PDB entry 7U2B | electron microscopy, 4.10 A resolution (low resolution: residue-level contacts below are approximate; hydrogen-bond / salt-bridge calls are withheld) | chains C and A of the 3 polymer chains in the assembly

Chain C:
Molecule: 53-nt RNA strand
Organism: Homo sapiens
Sequence (53 nucleotides; each row starts with the number of its first residue; note: 9 numbers in that range are skipped by the numbering (no residue carries them; nothing is unmodelled there)):
     1 GAGAAAGCUCACAAGG
    26 CCAUGCCCCCAUGUCUAACAACAUGGCUUUCUCACCA

Chain A:
Protein: Serine--tRNA ligase, mitochondrial
Organism: Homo sapiens
Notes: EC 6.1.1.11
UniProtKB: Q9NP81 (SYSM_HUMAN); numbering as in UniProt (aligned over 1-518)
Sequence (518 residues; numbered 1 to 518; the number before each row is that of its first residue):
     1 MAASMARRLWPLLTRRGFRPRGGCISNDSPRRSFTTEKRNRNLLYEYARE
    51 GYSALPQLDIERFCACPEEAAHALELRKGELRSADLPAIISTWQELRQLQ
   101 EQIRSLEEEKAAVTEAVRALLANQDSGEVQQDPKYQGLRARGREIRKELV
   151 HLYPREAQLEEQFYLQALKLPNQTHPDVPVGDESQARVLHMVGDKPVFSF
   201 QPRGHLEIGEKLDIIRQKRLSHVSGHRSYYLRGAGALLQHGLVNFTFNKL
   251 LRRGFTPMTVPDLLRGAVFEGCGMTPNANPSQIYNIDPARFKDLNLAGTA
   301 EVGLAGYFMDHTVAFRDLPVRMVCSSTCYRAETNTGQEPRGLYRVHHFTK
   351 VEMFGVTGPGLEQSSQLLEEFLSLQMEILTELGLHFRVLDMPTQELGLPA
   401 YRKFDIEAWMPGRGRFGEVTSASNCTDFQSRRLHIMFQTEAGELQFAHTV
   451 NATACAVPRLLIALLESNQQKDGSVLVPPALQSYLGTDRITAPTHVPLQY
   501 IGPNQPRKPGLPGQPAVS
Disordered / not traced: 1-185, 394-396, 508-518
Small-molecule neighbours: 5'-O-(N-(L-seryl)-sulfamoyl)adenosine (SSA): Thr299, Glu301, Arg330, Tyr343, Arg344, Val345, Phe348, Lys350, Glu352, Glu418, Val419, Thr420, Ser421, Asn451, Ala452, Thr453, Ala456, Arg459
What the authors report for this chain:
  - conformationally variable residues (loop rearrangement, side-chain flip): Glu332, Asn334 to Arg340
  - binding site for the 53-nt RNA strand (chain C): Lys110, Val117, Arg118, Arg139, Arg143, Arg146, Asn334 to Arg340
  - mutagenesis - R118A, R118A/R139A/R143A, R139A, R143A, R146A: decreased catalytic activity with the 53-nt RNA strand (chain C)

Interface between chain C and chain A:
Contacting residue pairs - 24 pairs, chain C then chain A:
  G1(C) - Arg227(A)
  G1(C) - Glu332(A)
  G1(C) - Thr333(A)
  G1(C) - Asn334(A)
  G1(C) - Thr335(A)
  G1(C) - Gly336(A)
  G1(C) - His346(A)
  C34(C) - Pro506(A)
  C35(C) - Pro503(A)
  C35(C) - Asn504(A)
  C35(C) - Gln505(A)
  C35(C) - Arg507(A)
  G51(C) - His222(A)
  C52(C) - Ser221(A)
  U53(C) - His226(A)
  U54(C) - Arg340(A)
  A59(C) - Asn334(A)
  C60(C) - Gln282(A)
  C60(C) - Glu332(A)
  C60(C) - Asn334(A)
  C61(C) - Arg344(A)
  A62(C) - Met274(A)
  A62(C) - Arg330(A)
  A62(C) - Lys403(A)
Interface residues without a listed pair, chain C (13 interface residues in all): A2, C8
Interface residues without a listed pair, chain A (23 interface residues in all): Glu301, Ala331

In short:
Chain C and chain A form an interface of 13 and 23 residues respectively. From the paper: a binding site for
the 53-nt RNA strand (chain C) at Lys110(A), Val117(A) and Arg118(A) among others; R118A, R118A/R139A/R143A
and R139A of chain A, among others, reduce catalytic activity with the 53-nt RNA strand (chain C); 5
substitutions were tested in all.
Here chain C is a 53-nt RNA strand and chain A is Serine--tRNA ligase, mitochondrial, both from Homo sapiens.
Entry 7U2B (Cryo-electron microscopy structure of human mt-SerRS in complex with mt-tRNA(GCU-TL)) was
determined by electron microscopy (same publication as 7TZB and 7U2A).
